Entry 4Z9A (X-ray diffraction, 2.10 A resolution); this record covers chain A.

[Chain A]
Name: Low molecular weight phosphotyrosine protein phosphatase
Organism: Homo sapiens
Notes: EC 3.1.3.48, 3.1.3.2
UniProtKB: P24666 (PPAC_HUMAN); residues 0-157 here correspond to UniProt positions 1-158 (UniProt number = residue number + 1)
Amino-acid sequence (164 residues; each row starts with the number of its first residue; numbers below 1 keep their minus sign (Gly-6 is residue -6)):
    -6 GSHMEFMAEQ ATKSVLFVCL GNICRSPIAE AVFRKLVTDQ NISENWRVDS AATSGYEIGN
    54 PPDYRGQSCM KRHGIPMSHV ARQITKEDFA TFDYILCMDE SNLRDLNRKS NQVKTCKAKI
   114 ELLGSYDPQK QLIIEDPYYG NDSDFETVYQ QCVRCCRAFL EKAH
Not modelled in the structure: -6 to 3
Construct notes: expression tag (-6 to -1)
Small-molecule neighbours: phenylmethanesulfonic acid (PMS): Cys12, Leu13, Gly14, Asn15, Ile16, Cys17, Arg18, Glu50, Asp129, Tyr131
Swiss-Prot annotation at these positions:
  - active site: Cys12 (Nucleophile), Arg18, Asp129 (Proton donor)
  - modified residue: Ala1 (N-acetylalanine), Tyr131 (Phosphotyrosine), Tyr132 (Phosphotyrosine)

[Overview]
Ligands of chain A: phenylmethanesulfonic acid. From UniProt: 3 active-site residues.
Chain A is Low molecular weight phosphotyrosine protein phosphatase (Homo sapiens); the structure, Crystal
structure of Low Molecular Weight Protein Tyrosine Phosphatase isoform A complexed with phenylmethanesulfonic
acid, was determined by X-ray diffraction, deposited together with 4Z99 and 4Z9B.
